PDB entry 1LTX | X-ray diffraction, 2.70 A resolution | chains B and P of the 4 polymer chains in the assembly

# Chain B
Protein: Rab geranylgeranyltransferase beta subunit
From: Rattus norvegicus
Notes: EC 2.5.1.-
UniProtKB: Q08603 (PGTB_RAT); numbering as in UniProt (aligned over 1-331)
Amino-acid sequence (331 residues; numbered 1 to 331; the number before each row is that of its first residue):
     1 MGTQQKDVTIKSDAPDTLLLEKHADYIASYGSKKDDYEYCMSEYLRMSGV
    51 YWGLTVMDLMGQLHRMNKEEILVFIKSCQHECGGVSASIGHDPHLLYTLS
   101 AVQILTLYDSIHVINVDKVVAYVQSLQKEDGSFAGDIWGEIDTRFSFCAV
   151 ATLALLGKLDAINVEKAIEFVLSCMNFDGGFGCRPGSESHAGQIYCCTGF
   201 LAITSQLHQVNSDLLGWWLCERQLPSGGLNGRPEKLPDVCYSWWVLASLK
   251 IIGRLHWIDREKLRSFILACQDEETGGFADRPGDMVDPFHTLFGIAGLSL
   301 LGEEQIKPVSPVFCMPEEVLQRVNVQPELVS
Disordered / not traced: 1-5, 14, 33-39
Bound ions: Zn2+: Asp238, Cys240, His290
Small-molecule neighbours: farnesyl (FAR): Tyr51, Leu96, Leu99, Gln103, Arg144, Phe147, Gly192, Tyr195, Cys196, Trp244, Cys314

# Chain P
Protein: AAAA
Amino-acid sequence (4 residues; numbered 9 to 12; the number before each row is that of its first residue):
     9 AAAA
Small-molecule neighbours: farnesyl (FAR): Ala9, Ala10, Ala11, Ala12

# Interface between chain B and chain P
Pairs across the interface (14; chain B residue first):
  Tyr44(B) with Ala11(P)
  Leu45(B) with Ala12(P)
  Trp52(B) with Ala12(P)
  His190(B) with Ala9(P); Ala12(P), hydrogen bond (side chain-backbone)
  Tyr241(B) with Ala9(P); Ala12(P), hydrogen bond (side chain-backbone)
  Asp287(B) with Ala9(P); Ala12(P)
  Phe289(B) with Ala9(P); Ala10(P), hydrophobic; Ala12(P)
  His290(B) with Ala9(P); Ala12(P)

# Summary
8 residues of chain B and 4 residues of chain P are in contact; the contacts include 2 hydrogen bonds. Polar
pairs include His190(B)-Ala12(P) and Tyr241(B)-Ala12(P). Farnesyl is bound between chain B and chain P.
Asp238(B), Cys240(B) and His290(B) coordinate Zn2+.
Chain B is Rab geranylgeranyltransferase beta subunit (Rattus norvegicus) and chain P is AAAA; the structure,
Structure of Rab Escort Protein-1 in complex with Rab geranylgeranyl transferase and isoprenoid, was
determined by X-ray diffraction.
